9CRO - chains H and S of the 15 polymer chains in the assembly; structure by electron microscopy, 3.50 A resolution.

== Chain H ==
Name: CRISPR system aCascade subunit Cas5 1
Source organism: Saccharolobus solfataricus P2
Reference sequence: Q97Y92 (CAS5A_SACS2); residue numbers follow UniProt; this construct covers 1-240
Sequence (240 residues; numbered 1 to 240; the number before each row is that of its first residue):
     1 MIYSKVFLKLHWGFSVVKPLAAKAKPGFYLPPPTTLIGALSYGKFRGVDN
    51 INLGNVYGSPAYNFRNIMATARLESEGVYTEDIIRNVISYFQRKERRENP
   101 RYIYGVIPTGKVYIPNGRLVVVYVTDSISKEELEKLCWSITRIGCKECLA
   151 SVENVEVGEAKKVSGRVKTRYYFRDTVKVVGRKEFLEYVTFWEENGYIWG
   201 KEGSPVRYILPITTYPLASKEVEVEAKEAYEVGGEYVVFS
Disordered / not traced: 21-23, 53-56, 83-108

== Chain S ==
Molecule: 63-nt RNA strand
Source organism: Saccharolobus solfataricus
Sequence (63 nucleotides; row label = number of the first residue in the row):
     1 AUUGAAAGUUCUGUUUCGAAGAAAACCCGCCUCAGAUUCAUUAUGGGGAU
    51 AAUCUCUUAUAGA
Disordered / not traced: 45-63

== Chain H / chain S interface ==
Contacting residue pairs (33):
  Ser15(H) with G4(S), phosphate contact
  Val16(H) with U3(S), sugar contact; G4(S), phosphate contact
  Val17(H) with U3(S), hydrogen bond to the sugar; G4(S), hydrogen bond to the phosphate
  Lys18(H) with U3(S), sugar contact
  Pro19(H) with U3(S), base contact
  Pro32(H) with U3(S), phosphate contact
  Thr34(H) with U2(S), phosphate contact; U3(S), phosphate contact
  Thr35(H) with U2(S), hydrogen bond to the sugar; U3(S), hydrogen bond to the phosphate
  Gly38(H) with U2(S), base contact
  Ala39(H) with U2(S), hydrogen bond to the base
  Ser41(H) with A1(S), hydrogen bond to the phosphate
  Tyr42(H) with A1(S), sugar contact
  Arg46(H) with A1(S), base contact
  Gly47(H) with A1(S), hydrogen bond to the base
  Val48(H) with A1(S), base contact
  Asp49(H) with A1(S), sugar contact
  Pro60(H) with A1(S), phosphate contact
  Arg142(H) with A1(S), base contact; U2(S), base contact; G4(S), sugar contact
  Gly144(H) with U2(S), base contact; G4(S), sugar contact
  Cys145(H) with G4(S), phosphate contact; A5(S), phosphate contact
  Lys146(H) with A5(S), hydrogen bond to the phosphate; A6(S), salt bridge to the phosphate
  Trp192(H) with U3(S), hydrogen bond to the phosphate
  Trp199(H) with G4(S), base contact
  Glu202(H) with U3(S), base contact
Other interface residues (no listed pair), chain H (30 interface residues in all): Phe45, Ala61, Thr141, Ile143, Gly196, Gly203

== In short ==
Chain H and chain S form an interface of 30 and 6 residues respectively; the contacts include 9 hydrogen bonds
and 1 salt bridge. Polar contacts include Ala39(H)-U2(S), Gly47(H)-A1(S) and Val17(H)-U3(S).
Here chain H is CRISPR system aCascade subunit Cas5 1 (Saccharolobus solfataricus P2) and chain S is a 63-nt
RNA strand (Saccharolobus solfataricus). Entry 9CRO (Post-targeting aCascade Type IA CRISPR-Cas Surveillance
Complexes) was determined by electron microscopy.
